8TBB - chains D and H of the 3 polymer chains in the assembly; structure by X-ray diffraction, 2.50 A resolution.

== Chain D ==
Protein: T-cell immunoglobulin mucin receptor 3
From: Homo sapiens
Notes: fragment: IgV domain
UniProtKB: Q8TDQ0 (HAVR2_HUMAN); residues 1-110 here correspond to UniProt positions 22-131 (UniProt number = residue number + 21)
Chain sequence (110 residues; row label = number of the first residue in the row):
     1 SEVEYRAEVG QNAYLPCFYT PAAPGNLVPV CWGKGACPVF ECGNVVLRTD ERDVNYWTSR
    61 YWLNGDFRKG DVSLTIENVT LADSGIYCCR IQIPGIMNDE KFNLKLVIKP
Disordered / not traced: 1, 110
Curated features (UniProtKB/Swiss-Prot):
  - binding site (a 1,2-diacyl-sn-glycero-3-phospho-L-serine): Arg-90, Met-97
  - binding site (Ca(2+)): Gly-95, Asn-98
Cystine bridges: Cys-17/Cys-89, Cys-31/Cys-42, Cys-37/Cys-88

== Chain H ==
Protein: F9S Fab heavy chain
From: Homo sapiens
Notes: antibody fragment or engineered binder
Chain sequence (226 residues; numbered 1 to 226; the number before each row is that of its first residue):
     1 EVQLLESGGG LVQPGGSLRL SCAASGFTFS SYHMSWVRQA PGKGLEWVSA ISGSGRSYYY
    61 KDSFFGRFTI SRDNSKNTLY LQMNSLRAED TAVYYCATSW ETARILPGAF DIWGRGTLVT
   121 VSSASTKGPS VFPLAPSSKS TSGGTAALGC LVKDYFPEPV TVSWNSGALT SGVHTFPAVL
   181 QSSGLYSLSS VVTVPSSSLG TQTYICNVNH KPSNTKVDKR VEPKSC
Disordered / not traced: 139-142, 224-226
Cystine bridges: Cys-22/Cys-96, Cys-150/Cys-206

== Chain D / chain H interface ==
Residue-residue contacts - 30 pairs, chain D then chain H:
  Pro-38(D) with Leu-106(H), hydrophobic
  Phe-40(D) with His-33(H); Ser-35(H); Trp-47(H), hydrophobic; Ala-50(H), hydrophobic; Pro-107(H)
  Glu-41(D) with His-33(H); Pro-107(H)
  Cys-42(D) with Pro-107(H)
  Gly-43(D) with Ile-105(H)
  Asn-44(D) with Arg-104(H); Ile-105(H), hydrogen bond (backbone-backbone)
  Val-45(D) with Arg-104(H)
  Glu-51(D) with Ser-54(H), hydrogen bond
  Gln-92(D) with Ser-52(H), hydrogen bond; Ser-54(H); Ser-57(H); Tyr-59(H)
  Ile-93(D) with Ser-57(H), hydrogen bond (backbone-side chain)
  Pro-94(D) with Arg-56(H); Ser-57(H)
  Gly-95(D) with Arg-56(H), hydrogen bond (backbone-backbone); Ser-57(H); Tyr-58(H), hydrogen bond (backbone-backbone)
  Ile-96(D) with Tyr-58(H)
  Met-97(D) with Tyr-58(H), hydrogen bond (backbone-backbone); Tyr-59(H), hydrophobic; Tyr-60(H), hydrogen bond (side chain-backbone)
  Asp-99(D) with Ser-57(H); Tyr-59(H), hydrogen bond
Also at the interface, not in a pair above, chain H (18 interface residues in all): Phe-65, Ala-103, Gly-108

== Summary ==
The interface between chain D and chain H involves 15 residues on one side and 18 on the other, with 9
hydrogen bonds. Among the polar pairs are Glu-51(D)/Ser-54(H), Gln-92(D)/Ser-52(H) and Ile-93(D)/Ser-57(H).
Chain D is T-cell immunoglobulin mucin receptor 3 and chain H is F9S Fab heavy chain, both from Homo sapiens;
the structure, F9S, novel TIM-3 targeting antibody, bound to IgV domain of TIM-3, was determined by X-ray
diffraction.
